7ABM - chain A; structure by X-ray diffraction, 3.00 A resolution.

== Chain A ==
Protein: Barrier-to-autointegration factor
Organism: Homo sapiens
UniProt: O75531 (BAF_HUMAN); residues 3-88 here = UniProt positions 3-88
Amino-acid sequence (86 residues; row label = number of the first residue in the row):
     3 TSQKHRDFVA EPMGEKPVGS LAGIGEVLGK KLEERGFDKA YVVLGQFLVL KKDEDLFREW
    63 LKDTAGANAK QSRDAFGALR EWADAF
Construct notes: conflict A67 (Cys in O75531), A77 (Cys in O75531), A80 (Cys in O75531), A85 (Cys in O75531)
Modified / non-standard residues: S4 (phosphoserine; SEP)
Metal / ion sites: Cs+ site 1 near R37 (its only coordinating residue here); Cs+ site 2 near A87 (its only coordinating residue here)
Swiss-Prot annotation at these positions:
  - modified residue: T3 (Microbial infection: Phosphothreonine), S4 (Phosphoserine)
Reported in the primary citation:
  - post-translational modification sites: T3, S4
  - conformationally variable residues (helix shift): T3, S4 to A12
  - contacts within the chain: V11-F88
  - mutagenesis - S4E: decreased binding to dsDNA
  - mutagenesis - S4E: abolished binding to 7nt- and 21nt- dsDNA
  - disease-associated variants - A12T: unchanged binding to dsDNA

== In short ==
From the paper: S4E reduces binding to dsDNA; modification sites T3 and S4.
Chain A is Barrier-to-autointegration factor (Homo sapiens); the structure, X-ray structure of phosphorylated
Barrier-to-autointegration factor (BAF), was determined by X-ray diffraction (same publication as 7NDY).
